5M5O - chains A and B of the 3 polymer chains in the assembly; structure by electron microscopy, 9.30 A resolution (very low resolution: no residue pairs are listed; an interface is given only as per-side residue counts).

# Chain A
Molecule: Tubulin alpha-1D chain
From: Bos taurus
UniProt: Q2HJ86 (TBA1D_BOVIN); numbering as in UniProt (aligned over 1-452)
Amino-acid sequence (452 residues; row label = number of the first residue in the row):
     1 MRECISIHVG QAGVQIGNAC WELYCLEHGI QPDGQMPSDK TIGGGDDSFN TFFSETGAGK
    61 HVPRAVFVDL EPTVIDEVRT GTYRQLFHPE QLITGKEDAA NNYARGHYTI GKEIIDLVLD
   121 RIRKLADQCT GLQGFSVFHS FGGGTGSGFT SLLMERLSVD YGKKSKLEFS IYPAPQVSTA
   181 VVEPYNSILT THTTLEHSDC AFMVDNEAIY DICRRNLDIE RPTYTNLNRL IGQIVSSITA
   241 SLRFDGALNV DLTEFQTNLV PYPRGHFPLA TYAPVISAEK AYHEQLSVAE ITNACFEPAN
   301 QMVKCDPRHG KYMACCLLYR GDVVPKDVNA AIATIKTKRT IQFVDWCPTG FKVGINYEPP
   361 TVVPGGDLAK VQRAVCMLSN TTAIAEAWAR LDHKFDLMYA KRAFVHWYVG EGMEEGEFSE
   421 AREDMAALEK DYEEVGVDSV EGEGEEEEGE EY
Not modelled in the structure: 1, 35-60, 440-452
Construct notes: conflict I7 (Val in Q2HJ86), I114 (Leu in Q2HJ86), S136 (Leu in Q2HJ86), V137 (Ile in Q2HJ86), G265 (Ile in Q2HJ86), E358 (Gln in Q2HJ86), V437 (Met in Q2HJ86), E450 (Asp in Q2HJ86)
Swiss-Prot annotation at these positions:
  - motif: M1 to C4 (MREC motif)
  - active site: E254
  - binding site (GTP): Q11, E71, S140, G144, T145, T179, N206, N228
  - binding site (Mg(2+)): E71
  - site: Y452 (Involved in polymerization)
  - modified residue: K40 (N6-acetyllysine), Y282 (3'-nitrotyrosine), S439 (Phosphoserine), E446 (5-glutamyl polyglutamate), Y452 (3'-nitrotyrosine)
Residues lining bound ligands: GTP (guanosine-5'-triphosphate): Q11, A12, A99, Y172, P173

# Chain B
Molecule: Tubulin beta-2B chain
From: Bos taurus
UniProt: Q6B856 (TBB2B_BOVIN); residue numbers follow UniProt; this construct covers 1-445
Amino-acid sequence (445 residues; numbered 1 to 445; the number before each row is that of its first residue):
     1 MREIVHIQAG QCGNQIGAKF WEVISDEHGI DPTGSYHGDS DLQLERINVY YNEAAGNKYV
    61 PRAILVDLEP GTMDSVRSGP FGQIFRPDNF VFGQSGAGNN WAKGHYTEGA ELVDSVLDVV
   121 RKESESCDCL QGFQLTHSLG GGTGSGMGTL LISKIREEYP DRIMNTFSVV PSPKVSDTVV
   181 EPYNATLSVH QLVENTDETY CIDNEALYDI CFRTLKLTTP TYGDLNHLVS ATMSGVTTCL
   241 RFPGQLNADL RKLAVNMVPF PRLHFFMPGF APLTSRGSQQ YRALTVPELT QQMFDAKNMM
   301 AACDPRHGRY LTVAAVFRGR MSMKEVDEQM LNVQNKNSSY FVEWIPNNVK TAVCDIPPRG
   361 LKMSATFIGN STAIQELFKR ISEQFTAMFR RKAFLHWYTG EGMDEMEFTE AESNMNDLVS
   421 EYQQYQDATA DEQGEFEEEE GEDEA
Not modelled in the structure: 1, 428-445
Construct notes: conflict A55 (Thr in Q6B856), V170 (Met in Q6B856), A296 (Ser in Q6B856), V316 (Ile in Q6B856)
Swiss-Prot annotation at these positions:
  - motif: M1 to I4 (MREI motif)
  - binding site (GTP): Q11, E69, S138, G142, T143, G144, N204, N226
  - binding site (Mg(2+)): E69
  - modified residue: S40 (Phosphoserine), K58 (N6-acetyllysine), S172 (Phosphoserine), T285 (Phosphothreonine), T290 (Phosphothreonine), R318 (Omega-N-methylarginine), E438 (5-glutamyl polyglutamate)
  - cross-link (Glycyl lysine isopeptide (Lys-Gly)): K58 (interchain with G-Cter in ubiquitin), K324 (interchain with G-Cter in ubiquitin)
Residues lining bound ligands:
  - GDP (guanosine-5'-diphosphate): Q11, C12, Q15, I16, G141, G142, T143, G144, P171
  - taxol (TA1): V23, D224, H227, L228, A231, L273, T274, R276, P358, R359, G360, L361

# Chain A / chain B interface
Chains A and B do not touch in the deposited assembly.

# Overview
Chain A and chain B make no direct contact in this assembly. Chain A binds GTP. Chain B binds GDP and taxol.
From UniProt: active-site residue E254(A), 8 GTP-binding residues and Mg2+-binding residue E71(A) on chain A;
8 GTP-binding residues on chain B.
Here chain A is Tubulin alpha-1D chain and chain B is Tubulin beta-2B chain, both from Bos taurus. Entry 5M5O
(Pseudo-atomic model of microtubule-bound S.pombe kinesin-5 motor domain in the AMPPNP state (based on
cryo-electron microscopy ...) was determined by electron microscopy, deposited together with 5M5I, 5M5L, 5M5M
and 5M5N.
